PDB entry 6S9B | X-ray diffraction, 3.25 A resolution | chain A

Chain A:
Molecule: Epidermal growth factor receptor
Organism: Homo sapiens
Notes: EC 2.7.10.1; fragment: kinase domain mutant
Reference sequence: P00533 (EGFR_HUMAN); residue numbers follow UniProt; this construct covers 697-1022
Sequence (326 residues; row label = number of the first residue in the row):
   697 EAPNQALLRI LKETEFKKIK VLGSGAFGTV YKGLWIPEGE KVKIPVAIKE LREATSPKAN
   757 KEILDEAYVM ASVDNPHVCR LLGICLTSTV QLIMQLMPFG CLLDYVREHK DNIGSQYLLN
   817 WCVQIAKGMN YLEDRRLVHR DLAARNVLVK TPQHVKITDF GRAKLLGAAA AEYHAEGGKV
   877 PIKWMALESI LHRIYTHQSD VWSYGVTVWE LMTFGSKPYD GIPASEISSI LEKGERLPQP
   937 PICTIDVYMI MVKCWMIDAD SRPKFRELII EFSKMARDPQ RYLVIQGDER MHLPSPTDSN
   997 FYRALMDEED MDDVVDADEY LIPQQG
Disordered / not traced: 747-749, 863-874, 991-1007, 1020-1022
Differences from the reference sequence: engineered mutation M790 (Thr in P00533), R858 (Leu in P00533), A865 (Glu in P00533), A866 (Glu in P00533), A867 (Lys in P00533)
Ligand contacts: L1H (3-fluoranyl-N-[1-(2-methyl-2-oxidanyl-propyl)benzimidazol-2-yl]-5-pyridin-3-yl-benzamide): L718, F723, V726, A743, K745, E762, M766, C775, M790, Q791, L792, M793, P794, F795, G796, C797, L844, T854, D855

Overview:
Ligands of chain A: compound L1H.
Chain A is Epidermal growth factor receptor (Homo sapiens); the structure, Egfr-kinase in complex with
compound 1, was determined by X-ray diffraction, deposited together with 6S9C and 6S9D.
